3EZH - chains A and B; structure by X-ray diffraction, 1.70 A resolution.

Chain A (and B):
Molecule: Nitrate/nitrite sensor protein narX
Source organism: Escherichia coli K12
Notes: EC 2.7.13.3; chain B of this document is another copy of the same molecule, construct and numbering; everything in this record applies to it too
UniProt: P0AFA2 (NARX_ECOLI); residues 38-151 here = UniProt positions 38-151
Sequence (125 residues; each row starts with the number of its first residue):
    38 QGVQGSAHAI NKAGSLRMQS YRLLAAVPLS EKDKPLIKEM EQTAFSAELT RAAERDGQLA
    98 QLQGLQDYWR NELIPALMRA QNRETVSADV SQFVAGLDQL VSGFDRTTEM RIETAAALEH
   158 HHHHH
Unresolved in the structure: 38-41, 156-162 (chain B: 38-41, 155-162)
Differences from the reference sequence: expression tag (152-155)
Modified / non-standard residues: Mse55, Mse77, Mse115, Mse147 (selenomethionine; parent Met)
From the paper describing this entry:
  - binding site for nitrate ion: I47, G51, R54
  - self-association interface (contacts with another copy of this molecule); pairs are residue here / residue on that copy: N48-R54 (hydrogen bond)
  - conformationally variable residues (side-chain flip): R54, S83 to W106
  - specificity-determining residues: G51 (proposed by the authors, not directly observed)

Interface between chain A and chain B:
Contacting residue pairs - 40 pairs, chain A then chain B:
  G42(A) - E146(B)  hydrogen bond (backbone-side chain)
  A44(A) - I47(B)  hydrophobic
  A44(A) - D142(B)
  H45(A) - D142(B)  salt bridge
  I47(A) - A44(B)  hydrophobic
  I47(A) - I47(B)  hydrophobic
  I47(A) - N48(B)
  N48(A) - I47(B)
  N48(A) - R54(B)  hydrogen bond
  N48(A) - V138(B)
  N48(A) - D142(B)  hydrogen bond
  S52(A) - R54(B)
  R54(A) - N48(B)  hydrogen bond
  R54(A) - S52(B)
  R54(A) - Mse55(B)
  Mse55(A) - R54(B)
  Mse55(A) - Mse55(B)  hydrophobic
  Mse55(A) - Y58(B)  hydrophobic
  Y58(A) - Mse55(B)  hydrophobic
  Y58(A) - Y58(B)  hydrophobic
  Y58(A) - R59(B)
  R59(A) - Y58(B)
  L61(A) - A62(B)  hydrophobic
  L61(A) - R120(B)
  A62(A) - L61(B)  hydrophobic
  A62(A) - R120(B)  hydrogen bond (backbone-side chain)
  V64(A) - R120(B)  hydrogen bond (backbone-side chain)
  R120(A) - L61(B)
  R120(A) - A62(B)  hydrogen bond (side chain-backbone)
  R120(A) - V64(B)  hydrogen bond (side chain-backbone)
  R120(A) - R120(B)
  V131(A) - Mse55(B)  hydrophobic
  V138(A) - N48(B)
  D142(A) - A44(B)
  D142(A) - H45(B)  salt bridge
  D142(A) - N48(B)  hydrogen bond
  T145(A) - A44(B)
  E146(A) - G42(B)
  E146(A) - S43(B)
  E146(A) - A44(B)
Interface residues without a listed pair, chain A (23 interface residues in all): S43, G51, A63, S139
Interface residues without a listed pair, chain B (23 interface residues in all): G51, A63, V131, S139, T145

Summary:
The chain A/chain B interface involves 23 residues from each chain; the contacts include 9 hydrogen bonds and
2 salt bridges. Polar contacts include H45(A)-D142(B), G42(A)-E146(B) and N48(A)-R54(B). The paper reports a
binding site for nitrate ion at I47(A), G51(A) and R54(A); the specificity determinant G51(A).
Chain A and chain B are both Nitrate/nitrite sensor protein narX (Escherichia coli K12); the structure,
Crystal Structure of the E. coli Histidine Kinase NarX Sensor Domain in Complex with Nitrate, was determined
by X-ray diffraction (same publication as 3EZI).
